Entry 3QH6 (X-ray diffraction, 1.80 A resolution); this record covers chain A.

Chain A:
Protein: CT296
Source organism: Chlamydia trachomatis
Reference sequence: B0B7L2 (B0B7L2_CHLT2); residue numbers follow UniProt; this construct covers 1-155
Sequence (157 residues; row label = number of the first residue in the row; numbers below 1 keep their minus sign (Ser-1 is residue -1)):
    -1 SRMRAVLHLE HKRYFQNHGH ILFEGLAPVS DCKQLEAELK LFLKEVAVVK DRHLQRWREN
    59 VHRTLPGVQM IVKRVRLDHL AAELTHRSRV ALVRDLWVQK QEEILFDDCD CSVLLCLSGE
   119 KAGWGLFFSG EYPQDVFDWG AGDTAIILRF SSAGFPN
Not modelled in the structure: 42-54, 152-155
Differences from the reference sequence: expression tag (-1 to 0)
Reported in the primary citation:
  - conformationally variable residues (order/disorder transition): Glu43 to Arg54

Overview:
From the paper: conformational variability at Glu43.
Chain A is CT296 (Chlamydia trachomatis); the structure, 1.8A resolution structure of CT296 from Chlamydia
trachomatis, was determined by X-ray diffraction, deposited together with 3QH7.
